PDB entry 7YF0 | electron microscopy, 3.40 A resolution | chains 2 and b of the 22 polymer chains in the assembly

== Chain 2 (and b) ==
Molecule: RNA helicase
From: Mammalian orthoreovirus 3
Notes: EC 3.6.4.13; chain b of this document is another copy of the same molecule, construct and numbering; everything in this record applies to it too
UniProtKB: C9E874 (C9E874_9REOV); numbering as in UniProt (aligned over 1-1275)
Amino-acid sequence (1275 residues; row label = number of the first residue in the row):
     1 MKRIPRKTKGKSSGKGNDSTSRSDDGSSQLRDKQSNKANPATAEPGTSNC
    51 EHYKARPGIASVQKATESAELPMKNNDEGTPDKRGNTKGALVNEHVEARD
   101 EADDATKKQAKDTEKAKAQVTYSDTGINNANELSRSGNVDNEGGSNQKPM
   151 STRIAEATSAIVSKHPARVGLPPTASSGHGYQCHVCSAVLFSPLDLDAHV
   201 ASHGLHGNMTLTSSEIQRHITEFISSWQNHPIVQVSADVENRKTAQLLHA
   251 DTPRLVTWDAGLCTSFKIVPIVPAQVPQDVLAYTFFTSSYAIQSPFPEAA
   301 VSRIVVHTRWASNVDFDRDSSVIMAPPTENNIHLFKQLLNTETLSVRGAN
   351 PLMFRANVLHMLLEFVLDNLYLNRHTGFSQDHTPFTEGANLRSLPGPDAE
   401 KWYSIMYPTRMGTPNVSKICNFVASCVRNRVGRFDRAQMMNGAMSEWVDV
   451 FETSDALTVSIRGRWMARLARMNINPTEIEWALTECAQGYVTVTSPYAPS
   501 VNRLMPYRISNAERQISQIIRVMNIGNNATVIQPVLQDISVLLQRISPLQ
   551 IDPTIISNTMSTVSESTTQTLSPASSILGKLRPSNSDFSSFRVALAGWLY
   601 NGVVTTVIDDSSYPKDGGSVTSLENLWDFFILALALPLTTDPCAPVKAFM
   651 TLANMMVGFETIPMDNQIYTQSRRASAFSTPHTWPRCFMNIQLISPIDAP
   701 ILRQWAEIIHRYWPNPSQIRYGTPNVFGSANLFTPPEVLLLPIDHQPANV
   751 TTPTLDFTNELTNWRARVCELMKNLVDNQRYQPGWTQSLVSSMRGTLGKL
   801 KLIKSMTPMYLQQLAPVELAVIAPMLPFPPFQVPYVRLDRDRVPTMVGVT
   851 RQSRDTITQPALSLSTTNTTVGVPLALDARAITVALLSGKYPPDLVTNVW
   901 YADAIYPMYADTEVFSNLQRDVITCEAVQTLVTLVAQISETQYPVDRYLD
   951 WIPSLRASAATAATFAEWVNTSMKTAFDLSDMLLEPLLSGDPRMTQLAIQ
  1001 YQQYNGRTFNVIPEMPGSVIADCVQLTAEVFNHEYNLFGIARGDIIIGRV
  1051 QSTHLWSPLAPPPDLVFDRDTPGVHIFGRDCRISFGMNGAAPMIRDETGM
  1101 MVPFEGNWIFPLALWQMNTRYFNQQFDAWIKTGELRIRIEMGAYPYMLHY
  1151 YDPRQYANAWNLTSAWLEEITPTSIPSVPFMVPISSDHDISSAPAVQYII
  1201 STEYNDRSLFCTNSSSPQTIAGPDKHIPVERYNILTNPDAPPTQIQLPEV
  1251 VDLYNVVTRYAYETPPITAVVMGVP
Unresolved in the structure: 1-39, 168-1275 (chain b: 1-181, 208-218, 563-571)

== Chain 2 / chain b interface ==
Contacting residue pairs - 134 pairs, chain 2 then chain b:
  E44(2) - H184(b)  salt bridge
  T47(2) - Q182(b)
  N49(2) - N229(b)
  Y53(2) - W227(b)
  Y53(2) - Q228(b)
  Y53(2) - V899(b)
  Y53(2) - D903(b)  hydrogen bond
  A55(2) - D903(b)
  R56(2) - P892(b)
  R56(2) - D894(b)  salt bridge
  R56(2) - W900(b)
  R56(2) - D903(b)  hydrogen bond (backbone-side chain)
  P57(2) - W900(b)
  P57(2) - D903(b)
  P57(2) - A904(b)  hydrophobic
  I59(2) - Q228(b)
  I59(2) - H230(b)
  I59(2) - P907(b)  hydrophobic
  S61(2) - R545(b)  hydrogen bond (backbone-side chain)
  Q63(2) - Q246(b)  hydrogen bond
  A65(2) - D538(b)
  A65(2) - L542(b)  hydrophobic
  T66(2) - L542(b)
  T66(2) - M908(b)
  T66(2) - D911(b)
  E67(2) - Q246(b)
  E67(2) - H249(b)
  E67(2) - D911(b)
  S68(2) - D538(b)
  A69(2) - D538(b)  hydrogen bond (backbone-side chain)
  A69(2) - P827(b)
  E70(2) - L247(b)
  E70(2) - L248(b)
  E70(2) - H249(b)  salt bridge
  E70(2) - D911(b)
  E70(2) - E913(b)
  L71(2) - H249(b)
  L71(2) - P827(b)
  P72(2) - D981(b)
  M73(2) - N524(b)
  M73(2) - V531(b)
  M73(2) - F828(b)  hydrophobic
  K74(2) - N524(b)
  K74(2) - T530(b)
  K74(2) - V531(b)
  N75(2) - M982(b)
  N75(2) - E985(b)  hydrogen bond
  N76(2) - N524(b)
  N76(2) - I525(b)
  N76(2) - N528(b)  hydrogen bond
  D77(2) - E985(b)
  G79(2) - S989(b)
  T80(2) - E985(b)
  T80(2) - L988(b)
  P81(2) - A963(b)
  P81(2) - E967(b)
  D82(2) - E967(b)
  K83(2) - E967(b)  salt bridge
  K83(2) - W968(b)
  K83(2) - T971(b)  hydrogen bond
  R84(2) - T341(b)
  G85(2) - T964(b)
  E101(2) - N528(b)
  E101(2) - T530(b)
  A105(2) - A529(b)
  A105(2) - Q533(b)
  K108(2) - Q533(b)
  Q109(2) - Q533(b)  hydrogen bond
  Q109(2) - Q537(b)  hydrogen bond
  D112(2) - Q533(b)  hydrogen bond
  D112(2) - Q537(b)
  T113(2) - Q537(b)
  K115(2) - D587(b)
  Q119(2) - D587(b)
  Q119(2) - S589(b)  hydrogen bond
  Q119(2) - S590(b)  hydrogen bond
  Q119(2) - A876(b)
  Q119(2) - D878(b)  hydrogen bond
  Q119(2) - R880(b)
  Q119(2) - A881(b)
  V120(2) - S589(b)
  V120(2) - S590(b)
  V120(2) - L875(b)  hydrophobic
  V120(2) - A876(b)
  V120(2) - L877(b)  hydrophobic
  T121(2) - D609(b)
  T121(2) - L875(b)
  T121(2) - A876(b)  hydrogen bond (backbone-backbone)
  Y122(2) - A529(b)  hydrophobic
  Y122(2) - Q533(b)
  Y122(2) - L875(b)  hydrophobic
  D124(2) - D609(b)
  T125(2) - D610(b)
  T125(2) - A876(b)
  G126(2) - D610(b)
  I127(2) - V607(b)  hydrophobic
  I127(2) - T869(b)
  I127(2) - T870(b)
  I127(2) - P874(b)  hydrophobic
  N128(2) - T869(b)  hydrogen bond (backbone-side chain)
  N129(2) - T867(b)
  N129(2) - N868(b)
  N129(2) - T869(b)
  N129(2) - P874(b)
  N131(2) - T867(b)
  E132(2) - N527(b)
  E132(2) - T867(b)
  L133(2) - G526(b)
  L133(2) - N527(b)
  L133(2) - L864(b)
  L133(2) - T867(b)
  S134(2) - G526(b)
  S134(2) - N527(b)
  S134(2) - L864(b)
  R135(2) - M523(b)  hydrogen bond (side chain-backbone)
  R135(2) - N524(b)  hydrogen bond (side chain-backbone)
  R135(2) - G526(b)
  R135(2) - L864(b)
  R135(2) - S989(b)
  N141(2) - A959(b)
  N141(2) - A963(b)
  N141(2) - L988(b)
  N141(2) - S989(b)
  N141(2) - G990(b)  hydrogen bond (side chain-backbone)
  N141(2) - D991(b)
  E142(2) - S958(b)  hydrogen bond
  E142(2) - A959(b)  hydrogen bond (side chain-backbone)
  E142(2) - A960(b)
  M150(2) - A960(b)  hydrophobic
  I154(2) - E342(b)
  T158(2) - E342(b)  hydrogen bond
  S163(2) - R1120(b)
  H165(2) - R1120(b)
  P166(2) - Q1124(b)
Interface residues without a listed pair, chain 2 (65 interface residues in all): E51, V62, A98, A155, K164
Interface residues without a listed pair, chain b (79 interface residues in all): V189, R521, I532, V541, V593, T912

== In short ==
65 residues of chain 2 and 79 residues of chain b are in contact; the contacts include 22 hydrogen bonds and 4
salt bridges. Polar pairs include E44(2)-H184(b), R56(2)-D894(b) and E70(2)-H249(b).
Both chains are RNA helicase (Mammalian orthoreovirus 3). Entry 7YF0 (In situ structure of polymerase complex
of mammalian reovirus in the core) was determined by electron microscopy (same publication as 7YED, 7YEV, 7YEZ
and 7YFE).
